Entry 7LT3 (electron microscopy, 4.60 A resolution (low resolution: residue-level contacts below are approximate; hydrogen-bond / salt-bridge calls are withheld)); this record covers chains B and E of the 20 polymer chains in the assembly.

[Chain B]
Molecule: X-ray repair cross-complementing protein 5
Organism: Homo sapiens
Notes: EC 3.6.4.-
UniProt: P13010 (XRCC5_HUMAN); residue numbers follow UniProt; this construct covers 1-732
Sequence (732 residues; numbered 1 to 732; the number before each row is that of its first residue):
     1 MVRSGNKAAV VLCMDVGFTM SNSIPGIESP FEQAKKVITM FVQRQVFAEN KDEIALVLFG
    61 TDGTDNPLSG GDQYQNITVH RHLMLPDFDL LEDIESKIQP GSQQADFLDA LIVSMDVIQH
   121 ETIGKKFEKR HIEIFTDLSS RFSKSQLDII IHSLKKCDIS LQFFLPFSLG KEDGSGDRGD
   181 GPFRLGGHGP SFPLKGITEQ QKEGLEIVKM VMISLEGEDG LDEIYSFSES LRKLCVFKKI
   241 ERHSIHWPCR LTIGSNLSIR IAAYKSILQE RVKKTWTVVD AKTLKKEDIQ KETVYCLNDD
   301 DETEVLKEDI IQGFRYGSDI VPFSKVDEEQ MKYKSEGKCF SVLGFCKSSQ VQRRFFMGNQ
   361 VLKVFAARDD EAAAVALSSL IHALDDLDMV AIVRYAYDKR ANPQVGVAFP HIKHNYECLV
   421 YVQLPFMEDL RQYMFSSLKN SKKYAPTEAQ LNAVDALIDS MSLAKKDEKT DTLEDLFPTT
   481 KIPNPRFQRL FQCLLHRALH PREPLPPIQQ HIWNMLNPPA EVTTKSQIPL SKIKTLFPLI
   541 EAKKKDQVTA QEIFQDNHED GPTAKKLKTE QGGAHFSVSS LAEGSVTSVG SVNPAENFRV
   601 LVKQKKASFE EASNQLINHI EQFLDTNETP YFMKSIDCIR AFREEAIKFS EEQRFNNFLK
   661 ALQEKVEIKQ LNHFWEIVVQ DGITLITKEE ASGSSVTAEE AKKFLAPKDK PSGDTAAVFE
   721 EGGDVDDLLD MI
Not modelled in the structure: 1-5, 171-195, 555-724, 732
UniProt features mapped onto this chain:
  - region: Leu138 to Leu165 (Leucine-zipper)
  - motif: Glu720 to Leu728 (EEXXXDL motif)
  - modified residue: Lys144 (N6-acetyllysine), Ser255 (Phosphoserine), Ser258 (Phosphoserine), Lys265 (N6-acetyllysine), Ser318 (Phosphoserine), Lys332 (N6-acetyllysine), Thr535 (Phosphothreonine), Ser577 (Phosphoserine), Ser579 (Phosphoserine), Ser580 (Phosphoserine), Lys660 (N6-acetyllysine), Lys665 (N6-acetyllysine), Thr715 (Phosphothreonine)
  - cross-link (Glycyl lysine isopeptide (Lys-Gly)): Lys195 (interchain with G-Cter in SUMO2), Lys532 (interchain with G-Cter in SUMO2), Lys534 (interchain with G-Cter in SUMO2), Lys566 (interchain with G-Cter in SUMO2), Lys568 (interchain with G-Cter in SUMO2), Lys669 (interchain with G-Cter in SUMO2), Lys688 (interchain with G-Cter in SUMO2)
  - mutagenesis: Glu720 to Glu721 (Abolishes interaction with PRKDC and its recruitment to sites of DNA damage), Asp726 to Asp727 (Abolishes interaction with PRKDC and its recruitment to sites of DNA damage)

[Chain E]
Molecule: 30-nt DNA strand
Sequence (30 nucleotides; numbered 1 to 30; the number before each row is that of its first residue):
     1 GTGTAATCTA CTGACATCAG AGTTCTTAGA

[How chain B and chain E interact]
Contacting residue pairs - 5 pairs, chain B then chain E:
  Lys126(B) - DG29(E)
  Thr275(B) - DG20(E)
  Arg400(B) - DT24(E)
  Arg431(B) - DA16(E)
  Arg486(B) - DA19(E)
Interface residues without a listed pair, chain B (8 interface residues in all): Gln269, Trp276, Lys291
Interface residues without a listed pair, chain E (8 interface residues in all): DC18, DA21, DA28

[Summary]
The chain B/chain E interface involves 8 residues from each chain. From UniProt: 4 mutagenesis sites on chain
B.
Here chain B is X-ray repair cross-complementing protein 5 (Homo sapiens) and chain E is a 30-nt DNA strand.
Entry 7LT3 (NHEJ Long-range synaptic complex) was determined by electron microscopy (same publication as
7LSY).
